PDB entry 2JIY | X-ray diffraction, 2.20 A resolution | chains H and M of the 3 polymer chains in the assembly

[Chain H]
Molecule: Reaction center protein H chain
Source organism: Rhodobacter sphaeroides
UniProt: P0C0Y7 (RCEH_RHOSH); numbering as in UniProt (aligned over 1-260)
Amino-acid sequence (260 residues; each row starts with the number of its first residue):
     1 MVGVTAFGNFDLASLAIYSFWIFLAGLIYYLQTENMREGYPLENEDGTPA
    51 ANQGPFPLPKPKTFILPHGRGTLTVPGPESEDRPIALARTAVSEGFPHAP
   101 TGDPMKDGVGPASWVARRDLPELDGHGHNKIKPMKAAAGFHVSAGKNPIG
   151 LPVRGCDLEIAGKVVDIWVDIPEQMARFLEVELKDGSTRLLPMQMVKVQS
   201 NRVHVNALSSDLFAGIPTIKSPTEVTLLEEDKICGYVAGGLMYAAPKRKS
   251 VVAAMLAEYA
Disordered / not traced: 1-10, 251-260

[Chain M]
Molecule: Reaction center protein M chain
Source organism: Rhodobacter sphaeroides
UniProt: P0C0Y9 (RCEM_RHOSH); residues 0-307 here correspond to UniProt positions 1-308 (UniProt number = residue number + 1)
Amino-acid sequence (308 residues; row label = number of the first residue in the row; numbering starts at 0):
     0 MAEYQNIFSQVQVRGPADLGMTEDVNLANRSGVGPFSTLLGWFGNAQLGP
    50 IYLGSLGVLSLFSGLMWFFTIGIWFWYQAGWNPAVFLRDLFFFSLEPPAP
   100 EYGLSFAAPLKEGGLWLIASFFMFVAVWSWWGRTYLRAQALGMGKHTAWW
   150 FLSAIWLWMVLGFIRPILMGSWSEAVPYGIFSHLDWTNNFSLVHGNLFYN
   200 PFHGLSIAFLYGSALLFAMHGATILAVSRFGGERELEQIADRGTAAERAA
   250 LFWRWTMGFNATMEGIHRWAIWMAVLVTLTGGIGILLSGTVVDNWYVWGQ
   300 NHGMAPLN
Disordered / not traced: 0-1, 303-307
Differences from the reference sequence: engineered mutation Trp149 (Ala150 in P0C0Y9)
Swiss-Prot annotation at these positions:
  - binding site ((7R,8Z)-bacteriochlorophyll b): His182, His202
  - binding site (Fe cation): His219, Glu234, His266
  - binding site (a ubiquinone): Trp252

[How chain H and chain M interact]
Contacting residue pairs (120; chain H residue first):
  Asp11(H) - Trp297(M)  hydrogen bond
  Asp11(H) - Gly302(M)
  Leu12(H) - Val290(M)  hydrophobic
  Ala13(H) - Val291(M)  hydrophobic
  Ala13(H) - Trp297(M)
  Ser14(H) - Trp297(M)
  Ser14(H) - His301(M)  hydrogen bond (side chain-backbone)
  Ala16(H) - Phe201(M)
  Ile17(H) - Pro200(M)  hydrophobic
  Ile17(H) - Phe201(M)
  Ile17(H) - Leu204(M)  hydrophobic
  Phe20(H) - Phe201(M)  hydrophobic
  Phe20(H) - Leu204(M)  hydrophobic
  Phe20(H) - Phe208(M)  hydrophobic
  Phe20(H) - Thr279(M)
  Trp21(H) - Leu204(M)  hydrophobic
  Phe23(H) - Trp271(M)  hydrophobic
  Phe23(H) - Leu275(M)  hydrophobic
  Leu27(H) - Trp271(M)  hydrophobic
  Leu27(H) - Leu275(M)  hydrophobic
  Tyr30(H) - Arg267(M)  hydrogen bond
  Leu31(H) - Arg267(M)
  Leu31(H) - Trp268(M)  hydrophobic
  Gln32(H) - Phe258(M)
  Glu34(H) - Arg267(M)  salt bridge
  Asn35(H) - Asn259(M)
  Asn35(H) - Ala260(M)
  Asn35(H) - Thr261(M)  hydrogen bond (side chain-backbone)
  Asn35(H) - Gly264(M)  hydrogen bond (side chain-backbone)
  Asn35(H) - Ile265(M)  hydrogen bond (side chain-backbone)
  Asn35(H) - Trp268(M)
  Glu38(H) - Ile238(M)
  Glu38(H) - Arg241(M)  salt bridge
  Glu38(H) - Thr261(M)
  Tyr40(H) - Arg253(M)  hydrogen bond
  Leu42(H) - Arg253(M)
  Lys62(H) - Glu263(M)  salt bridge
  Lys62(H) - Arg267(M)
  Phe64(H) - Ile238(M)  hydrophobic
  Phe64(H) - Glu263(M)
  Leu66(H) - Ala239(M)  hydrophobic
  Leu73(H) - Ile238(M)
  Leu73(H) - Ala239(M)
  Glu79(H) - Arg241(M)  salt bridge
  Pro111(H) - Arg247(M)  hydrogen bond (backbone-side chain)
  Ser113(H) - Thr243(M)
  Ser113(H) - Arg247(M)  hydrogen bond (backbone-side chain)
  Val115(H) - Arg241(M)
  Val115(H) - Gly242(M)
  Val115(H) - Thr243(M)
  Val115(H) - Glu246(M)
  Arg117(H) - Glu236(M)  hydrogen bond (side chain-backbone)
  Arg117(H) - Gln237(M)
  Arg117(H) - Asp240(M)  hydrogen bond (side chain-backbone)
  Arg117(H) - Arg241(M)
  Arg117(H) - Gly242(M)
  Arg118(H) - Asp240(M)  hydrogen bond (backbone-side chain)
  Glu122(H) - Arg233(M)  salt bridge
  Glu122(H) - Glu236(M)
  Gly125(H) - Met20(M)
  His126(H) - Met20(M)
  Ile131(H) - Arg233(M)
  Ala138(H) - Pro15(M)
  Gly139(H) - Arg13(M)
  Gly139(H) - Gly14(M)
  Gly139(H) - Pro15(M)
  Phe140(H) - Arg13(M)
  Phe140(H) - Gly14(M)
  Phe140(H) - Pro15(M)
  His141(H) - Val12(M)
  His141(H) - Arg13(M)  hydrogen bond (backbone-backbone)
  Val142(H) - Val10(M)  hydrophobic
  Val142(H) - Gln11(M)
  Ser143(H) - Gln11(M)  hydrogen bond (backbone-backbone)
  Ser143(H) - Val12(M)
  Ser143(H) - Arg13(M)
  Ala144(H) - Val10(M)
  Ala144(H) - Gln11(M)  hydrogen bond (backbone-backbone)
  Ala144(H) - Thr37(M)
  Ala144(H) - Trp41(M)  hydrophobic
  Gly145(H) - Gln9(M)
  Gly145(H) - Trp41(M)
  Lys146(H) - Val10(M)
  Pro148(H) - Val10(M)
  Val169(H) - Val12(M)  hydrophobic
  Pro172(H) - Asp17(M)
  Glu173(H) - Asn44(M)  hydrogen bond (backbone-side chain)
  Gln174(H) - Val12(M)
  Gln174(H) - Arg13(M)
  Gln174(H) - Gly14(M)  hydrogen bond (side chain-backbone)
  Gln174(H) - Pro15(M)  hydrogen bond (side chain-backbone)
  Met175(H) - Val12(M)  hydrophobic
  Met175(H) - Glu232(M)
  Ala176(H) - Val10(M)  hydrophobic
  Ala176(H) - Val12(M)
  Arg177(H) - Glu232(M)  salt bridge
  Arg177(H) - Arg233(M)
  Met193(H) - Gln9(M)
  Met193(H) - Val10(M)  hydrophobic
  Gln194(H) - Tyr3(M)
  Gln194(H) - Asn5(M)
  Gln194(H) - Ser227(M)  hydrogen bond (side chain-backbone)
  Gln194(H) - Arg228(M)
  Met195(H) - Arg228(M)
  Val196(H) - Tyr3(M)
  Val196(H) - Gln9(M)  hydrogen bond (backbone-side chain)
  Lys197(H) - Glu2(M)  salt bridge
  Lys197(H) - Gln9(M)
  Val198(H) - Gln9(M)  hydrogen bond (backbone-side chain)
  Leu227(H) - Arg233(M)
  Leu227(H) - Glu236(M)
  Leu227(H) - Asp240(M)
  Glu230(H) - Arg233(M)  salt bridge
  Asp231(H) - Gly242(M)
  Asp231(H) - Thr243(M)  hydrogen bond (side chain-backbone)
  Cys234(H) - Arg228(M)  hydrogen bond (side chain-backbone)
  Cys234(H) - Phe229(M)
  Gly235(H) - Arg247(M)
  Ala238(H) - Phe229(M)  hydrophobic
  Leu241(H) - Arg228(M)
Also at the interface, not in a pair above, chain H (73 interface residues in all): Leu24, Ile28, Arg37, Glu81, Ala112, Trp114, Lys130, Met134, Asn147, Ile167, Pro192
Also at the interface, not in a pair above, chain M (56 interface residues in all): Gly19, Phe35, Leu286, Trp294

[Summary]
73 residues of chain H and 56 residues of chain M are in contact; the contacts include 23 hydrogen bonds and 8
salt bridges. Polar contacts include Glu34(H)-Arg267(M), Glu38(H)-Arg241(M) and Lys62(H)-Glu263(M).
Chain H is Reaction center protein H chain and chain M is Reaction center protein M chain, both from
Rhodobacter sphaeroides; the structure, Photosynthetic reaction center mutant with ala M149 replaced with trp
(chain M, AM149W), was determined by X-ray diffraction (same publication as 2JJ0).
